Entry 6XEZ (electron microscopy, 3.50 A resolution); this record covers chains A and C of the 8 polymer chains in the assembly.

# Chain A
Molecule: RNA-directed RNA polymerase
Source organism: Severe acute respiratory syndrome coronavirus 2
Notes: EC 2.7.7.48
Reference sequence: P0DTD1 (R1AB_SARS2); residues 1-932 here correspond to UniProt positions 4393-5324 (UniProt number = residue number + 4392)
Chain sequence (932 residues; row label = number of the first residue in the row):
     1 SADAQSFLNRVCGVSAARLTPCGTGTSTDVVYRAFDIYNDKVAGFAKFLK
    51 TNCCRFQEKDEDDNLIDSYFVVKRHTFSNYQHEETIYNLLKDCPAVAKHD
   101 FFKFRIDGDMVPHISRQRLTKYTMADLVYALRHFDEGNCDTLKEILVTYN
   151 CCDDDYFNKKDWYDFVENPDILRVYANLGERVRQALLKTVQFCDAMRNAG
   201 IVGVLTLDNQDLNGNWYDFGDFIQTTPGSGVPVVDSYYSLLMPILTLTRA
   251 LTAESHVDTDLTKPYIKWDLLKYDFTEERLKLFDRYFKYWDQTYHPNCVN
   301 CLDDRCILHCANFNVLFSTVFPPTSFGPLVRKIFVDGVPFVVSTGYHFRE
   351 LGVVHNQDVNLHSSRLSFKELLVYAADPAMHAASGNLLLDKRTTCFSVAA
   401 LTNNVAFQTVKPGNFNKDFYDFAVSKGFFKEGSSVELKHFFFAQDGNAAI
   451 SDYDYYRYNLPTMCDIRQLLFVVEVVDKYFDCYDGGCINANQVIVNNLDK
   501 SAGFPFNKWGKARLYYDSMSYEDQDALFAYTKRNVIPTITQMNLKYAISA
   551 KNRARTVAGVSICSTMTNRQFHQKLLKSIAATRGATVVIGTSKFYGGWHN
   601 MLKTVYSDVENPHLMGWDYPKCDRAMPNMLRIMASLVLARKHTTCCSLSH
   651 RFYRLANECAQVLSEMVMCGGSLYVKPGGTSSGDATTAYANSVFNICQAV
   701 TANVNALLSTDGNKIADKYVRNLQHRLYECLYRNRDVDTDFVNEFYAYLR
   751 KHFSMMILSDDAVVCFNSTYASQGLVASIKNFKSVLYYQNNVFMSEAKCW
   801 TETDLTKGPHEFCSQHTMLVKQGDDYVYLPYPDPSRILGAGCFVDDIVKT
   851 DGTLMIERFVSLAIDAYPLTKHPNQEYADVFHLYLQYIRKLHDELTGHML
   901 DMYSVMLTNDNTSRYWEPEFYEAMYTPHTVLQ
Unresolved in the structure: 1-3, 930-932
Bound ions: Mg2+: Asn209, Asp218 (together with ADP); Zn2+ site 1: His295, Cys301, Cys306, Cys310; Zn2+ site 2: Cys487, His642, Cys645, Cys646
Residues lining bound ligands:
  - chapso (1N7), molecule 1: Arg197, Val231, Asp284, Lys288, Tyr289
  - chapso (1N7), molecule 2: Val204, Asp221, Ile223, Val231, Val233, Arg733
  - ADP (adenosine-5'-diphosphate): Phe35, Lys50, Asn52, Lys73, His75, Asn79, Arg116, Asp208, Asn209, Tyr217, Asp218, Gly220, Asp221
Curated features (UniProtKB/Swiss-Prot):
  - region: Lys545 to Arg555 (Interaction with RMP Remdesivir), Thr582 to Pro620 (RdRp Palm N-ter)
  - active site: Ser759, Asp760, Asp761
  - binding site (Mn(2+)): Asn209, Asp218
  - binding site (Zn(2+)): His295, Cys301, Cys306, Cys310, Cys487, His642, Cys645, Cys646
  - site: Gln932 (Cleavage)
What the authors report for this chain:
  - binding site for ADP: Lys73, His75, Arg116
  - Mg2+ coordination through a water molecule: Asp208 (proposed by the authors, not directly observed)

# Chain C
Molecule: Non-structural protein 7
Source organism: Severe acute respiratory syndrome coronavirus 2
Reference sequence: P0DTD1 (R1AB_SARS2); residues 1-83 here correspond to UniProt positions 3860-3942 (UniProt number = residue number + 3859)
Chain sequence (88 residues; numbered -4 to 83; the number before each row is that of its first residue; numbers below 1 keep their minus sign (Gly-4 is residue -4)):
    -4 GPVDMSKMSDVKCTSVVLLSVLQQLRVESSSKLWAQCVQLHNDILLAKDT
    46 TEAFEKMVSLLSVLLSMQGAVDINKLCEEMLDNRATLQ
Unresolved in the structure: -4 to 0, 74-83
Construct notes: expression tag (-4 to 0)
Curated features (UniProtKB/Swiss-Prot):
  - site: Gln83 (Cleavage)

# Chain A / chain C interface
Contacting residue pairs (26; chain A residue first):
  Thr409(A) with Glu23(C), hydrogen bond
  Lys411(A) with Gln18(C)
  Gly413(A) with Val11(C)
  Phe415(A) with Cys8(C), hydrophobic; Val12(C), hydrophobic
  Tyr420(A) with Ser1(C); Ser4(C)
  Val424(A) with Ser1(C)
  Phe429(A) with Ser1(C)
  Glu431(A) with Ser1(C); Lys2(C), hydrogen bond (side chain-backbone)
  Phe440(A) with Lys7(C); Leu40(C), hydrophobic
  Phe441(A) with His36(C)
  Phe442(A) with Asn37(C); Leu40(C), hydrophobic; Leu41(C), hydrophobic
  Ala443(A) with Val33(C); His36(C); Asn37(C), hydrogen bond (backbone-side chain)
  Gln444(A) with Trp29(C); Val33(C)
  Asp445(A) with Trp29(C); Val33(C)
  Asn552(A) with Leu41(C)
  Phe843(A) with Val11(C), hydrophobic
Other interface residues (no listed pair), chain A (20 interface residues in all): Pro412, Asn414, Lys430, Leu437
Other interface residues (no listed pair), chain C (20 interface residues in all): Met3, Asp5, Leu14, Ser15, Ala30

# Summary
The chain A/chain C interface involves 20 residues from each chain, with 3 hydrogen bonds. Among the polar
pairs are Thr409(A)-Glu23(C), Glu431(A)-Lys2(C) and Ala443(A)-Asn37(C). Chain A binds ADP and chapso. From the
paper: a binding site for ADP at Lys73(A), His75(A) and Arg116(A); water-mediated Mg2+ coordination by
Asp208(A).
Here chain A is RNA-directed RNA polymerase and chain C is Non-structural protein 7, both from Severe acute
respiratory syndrome coronavirus 2. Entry 6XEZ (Structure of SARS-CoV-2 replication-transcription complex
bound to nsp13 helicase - nsp13(2)-RTC) was determined by electron microscopy.
